PDB entry 1BMV | X-ray diffraction, 3.00 A resolution | chains M and 2 of the 3 polymer chains in the assembly

# Chain M
Molecule: 11-nt RNA strand
Sequence (11 nucleotides; numbered 1 to 11; the number before each row is that of its first residue):
     1 GGUCAAAAUGC

# Chain 2
Name: Protein (icosahedral virus - B and C domain)
From: Bean pod mottle virus
Reference sequence: P23009 (VGNM_BPMV); the construct has insertions or renumbered stretches relative to UniProt, so the offset changes along the chain: 3001-3182 = UniProt 447-628; 2001-2192 = UniProt 629-820
Chain sequence (374 residues; row label = number of the first residue in the row):
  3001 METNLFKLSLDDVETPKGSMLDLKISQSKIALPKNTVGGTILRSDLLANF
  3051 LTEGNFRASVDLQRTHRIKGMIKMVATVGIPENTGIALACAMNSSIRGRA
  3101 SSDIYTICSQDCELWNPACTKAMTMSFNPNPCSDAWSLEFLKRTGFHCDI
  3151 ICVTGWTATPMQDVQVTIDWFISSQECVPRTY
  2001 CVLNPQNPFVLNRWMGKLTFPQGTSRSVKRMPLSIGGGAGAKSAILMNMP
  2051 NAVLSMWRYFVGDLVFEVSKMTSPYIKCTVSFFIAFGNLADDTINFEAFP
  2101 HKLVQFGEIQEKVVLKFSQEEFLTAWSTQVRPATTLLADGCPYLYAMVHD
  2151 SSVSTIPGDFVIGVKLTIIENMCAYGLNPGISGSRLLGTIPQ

# How chain M and chain 2 interact
Residue-residue contacts - 13 pairs, chain M then chain 2:
  G1(M) - Pro2008(2)  sugar contact
  G1(M) - Val2010(2)  base contact
  G1(M) - Thr2167(2)  base contact
  G1(M) - Ile2168(2)  base contact
  G1(M) - Arg3180(2)  base contact
  G2(M) - Glu3113(2)  base contact
  U3(M) - Thr3124(2)  hydrogen bond to the sugar
  U3(M) - Met3125(2)  sugar contact
  U3(M) - Ser3126(2)  hydrogen bond to the phosphate
  C4(M) - Lys3073(2)  phosphate contact
  C4(M) - Thr3124(2)  sugar contact
  C4(M) - Ser3126(2)  hydrogen bond to the phosphate
  A5(M) - Thr3124(2)  phosphate contact
Interface residues without a listed pair, chain 2 (12 interface residues in all): Met3071, Gln3175

# Overview
5 residues of chain M face 12 of chain 2 across their interface; the contacts include 3 hydrogen bonds. Among
the polar pairs are U3(M)-Thr3124(2), U3(M)-Ser3126(2) and C4(M)-Ser3126(2).
Here chain M is an 11-nt RNA strand and chain 2 is Protein (icosahedral virus - B and C domain) (Bean pod
mottle virus). Entry 1BMV (Protein-RNA interactions in an icosahedral virus at 3.0 angstroms resolution) was
determined by X-ray diffraction.
